Entry 3KS4 (X-ray diffraction, 2.40 A resolution); this record covers chain A.

[Chain A]
Name: Polymerase cofactor VP35
From: Reston ebolavirus
Notes: fragment: C-terminal RNA binding domain
UniProt: Q8JPY0 (VP35_EBORR); numbering as in UniProt (aligned over 160-329)
Amino-acid sequence (184 residues; numbered 146 to 329; the number before each row is that of its first residue):
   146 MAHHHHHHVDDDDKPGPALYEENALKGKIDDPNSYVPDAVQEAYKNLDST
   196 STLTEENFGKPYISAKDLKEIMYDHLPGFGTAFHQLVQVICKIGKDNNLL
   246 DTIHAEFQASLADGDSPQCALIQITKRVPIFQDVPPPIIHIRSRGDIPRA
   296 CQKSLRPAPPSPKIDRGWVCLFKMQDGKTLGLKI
Disordered / not traced: 146-204
Differences from the reference sequence: expression tag (146-159)
UniProt features mapped onto this chain:
  - modified residue: S194 (Phosphoserine), T195 (Phosphothreonine), T199 (Phosphothreonine), S306 (Phosphoserine)
  - cross-link: K298 (Glycyl lysine isopeptide (Lys-Gly) (interchain with G-Cter in ubiquitin))
From the paper describing this entry:
  - mutagenesis - R301A: abolished binding to dsRNA

[Summary]
From the paper: R301A abolishes binding to dsRNA.
Chain A is Polymerase cofactor VP35 (Reston ebolavirus); the structure, Crystal structure of Reston ebolavirus
VP35 RNA binding domain, was determined by X-ray diffraction together with 3KS8 from the same study.
